9BOG - chains F and H of the 4 polymer chains in the assembly; structure by electron microscopy, 3.99 A resolution.

== Chain F ==
Name: Protein FimF
From: Escherichia coli
UniProt: P08189 (FIMF_ECOLI); residues 1-154 here correspond to UniProt positions 23-176 (UniProt number = residue number + 22)
Chain sequence (154 residues; row label = number of the first residue in the row):
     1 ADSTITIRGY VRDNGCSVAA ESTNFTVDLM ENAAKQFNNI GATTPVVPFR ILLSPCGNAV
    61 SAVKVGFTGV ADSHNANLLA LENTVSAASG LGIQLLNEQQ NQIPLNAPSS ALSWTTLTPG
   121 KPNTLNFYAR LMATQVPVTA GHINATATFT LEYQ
Cystine bridges: Cys16-Cys56
Swiss-Prot annotation at these positions:
  - site: Tyr153 (Required for stability and transport)

== Chain H ==
Name: Type 1 fimbrin D-mannose specific adhesin
From: Escherichia coli
UniProt: P08191 (FIMH_ECOLI); residues 1-279 here correspond to UniProt positions 22-300 (UniProt number = residue number + 21)
Chain sequence (279 residues; numbered 1 to 279; the number before each row is that of its first residue):
     1 FACKTANGTA IPIGGGSANV YVNLAPVVNV GQNLVVDLST QIFCHNDYPE TITDYVTLQR
    61 GSAYGGVLSN FSGTVKYSGS SYPFPTTSET PRVVYNSRTD KPWPVALYLT PVSSAGGVAI
   121 KAGSLIAVLI LRQTNNYNSD DFQFVWNIYA NNDVVVPTGG CDVSARDVTV TLPDYPGSVP
   181 IPLTVYCAKS QNLGYYLSGT TADAGNSIFT NTASFSPAQG VGVQLTRNGT IIPANNTVSL
   241 GAVGTSAVSL GLTANYARTG GQVTAGNVQS IIGVTFVYQ
Cystine bridges: Cys3-Cys44, Cys161-Cys187
From the paper describing this entry:
  - conformationally variable residues (domain motion): Gly159 to Gly160
  - mutagenesis - G159A/G160A, G159DEL: unchanged binding to Outer membrane usher protein FimD

== Chain F / chain H interface ==
Contacting residue pairs (46):
  Asp2(F) - Arg166(H)  hydrogen bond (backbone-side chain)
  Asp2(F) - Val274(H)
  Asp2(F) - Thr275(H)
  Asp2(F) - Phe276(H)  hydrogen bond (side chain-backbone)
  Ser3(F) - Val163(H)
  Ser3(F) - Gly273(H)
  Ser3(F) - Val274(H)  hydrogen bond (backbone-backbone)
  Thr4(F) - Asp167(H)
  Thr4(F) - Val168(H)  hydrogen bond (backbone-backbone)
  Thr4(F) - Ile271(H)
  Thr4(F) - Ile272(H)
  Ile5(F) - Val168(H)
  Ile5(F) - Ile181(H)  hydrophobic
  Ile5(F) - Leu183(H)  hydrophobic
  Ile5(F) - Ser270(H)
  Ile5(F) - Ile271(H)
  Ile5(F) - Ile272(H)  hydrogen bond (backbone-backbone)
  Thr6(F) - Val168(H)  hydrogen bond (backbone-backbone)
  Thr6(F) - Thr169(H)  hydrogen bond
  Thr6(F) - Val170(H)
  Thr6(F) - Ser270(H)
  Thr6(F) - Ile271(H)
  Ile7(F) - Val170(H)  hydrophobic
  Ile7(F) - Leu172(H)  hydrophobic
  Ile7(F) - Val223(H)  hydrophobic
  Ile7(F) - Ala254(H)  hydrophobic
  Ile7(F) - Gln269(H)
  Ile7(F) - Ser270(H)  hydrogen bond (backbone-backbone)
  Arg8(F) - Val170(H)  hydrogen bond (backbone-backbone)
  Arg8(F) - Thr171(H)
  Arg8(F) - Leu172(H)  hydrogen bond (backbone-backbone)
  Arg8(F) - Val268(H)
  Arg8(F) - Gln269(H)  hydrogen bond
  Gly9(F) - Tyr256(H)  hydrogen bond (backbone-side chain)
  Gly9(F) - Val268(H)  hydrogen bond (backbone-backbone)
  Tyr10(F) - Asp174(H)
  Tyr10(F) - Gly266(H)
  Tyr10(F) - Asn267(H)
  Val11(F) - Tyr175(H)  hydrophobic
  Val11(F) - Ala218(H)  hydrophobic
  Val11(F) - Thr264(H)
  Val11(F) - Ala265(H)
  Val11(F) - Gly266(H)  hydrogen bond (backbone-backbone)
  Arg12(F) - Ala265(H)
  Asp13(F) - Ala265(H)
  Asn58(F) - Val263(H)
Interface residues without a listed pair, chain F (14 interface residues in all): Ala1
Interface residues without a listed pair, chain H (31 interface residues in all): Leu225
From the paper, about this interface:
  - interface residues, chain F: Ile7(F) (proposed by the authors, not directly observed)

== Summary ==
14 residues of chain F and 31 residues of chain H are in contact, with 14 hydrogen bonds. Among the polar
pairs are Asp2(F)-Arg166(H), Asp2(F)-Phe276(H) and Thr6(F)-Thr169(H). From the paper: G159A/G160A and G159DEL
of chain H leave binding to Outer membrane usher protein FimD unchanged; the interface residue Ile7(F).
Chain F is Protein FimF and chain H is Type 1 fimbrin D-mannose specific adhesin, both from Escherichia coli;
the structure, Structural basis for adhesin secretion by the outer-membrane usher in type 1 pili, was
determined by electron microscopy.
